5ESS - chains A and C of the 4 polymer chains in the assembly; structure by X-ray diffraction, 2.20 A resolution.

# Chain A (and C)
Molecule: 2-succinyl-5-enolpyruvyl-6-hydroxy-3-cyclohexene-1-carboxylate synthase
From: Mycobacterium tuberculosis (strain ATCC 25618 / H37Rv)
Notes: EC 2.2.1.9; chain C of this document is another copy of the same molecule, construct and numbering; everything in this record applies to it too
Reference sequence: P9WK11 (MEND_MYCTU); residues 1-554 here = UniProt positions 1-554
Amino-acid sequence (574 residues; row label = number of the first residue in the row; numbers below 1 keep their minus sign (Met-19 is residue -19)):
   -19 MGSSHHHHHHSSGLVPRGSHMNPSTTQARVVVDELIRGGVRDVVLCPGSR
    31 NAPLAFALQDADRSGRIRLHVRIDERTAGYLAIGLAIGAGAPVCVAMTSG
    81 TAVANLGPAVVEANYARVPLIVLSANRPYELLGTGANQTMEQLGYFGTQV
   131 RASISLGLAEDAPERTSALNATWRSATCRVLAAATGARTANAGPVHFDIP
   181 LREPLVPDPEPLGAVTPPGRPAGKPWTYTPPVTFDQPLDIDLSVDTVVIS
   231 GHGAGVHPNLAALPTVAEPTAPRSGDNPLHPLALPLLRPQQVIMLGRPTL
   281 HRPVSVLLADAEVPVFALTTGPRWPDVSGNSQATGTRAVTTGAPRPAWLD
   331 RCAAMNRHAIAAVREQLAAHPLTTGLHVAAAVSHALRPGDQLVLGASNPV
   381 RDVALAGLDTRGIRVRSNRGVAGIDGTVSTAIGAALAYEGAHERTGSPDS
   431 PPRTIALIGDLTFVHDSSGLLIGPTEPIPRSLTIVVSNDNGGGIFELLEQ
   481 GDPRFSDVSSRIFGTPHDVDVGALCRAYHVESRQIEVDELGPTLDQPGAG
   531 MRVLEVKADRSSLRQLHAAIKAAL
Disordered / not traced: -19 to 0, 479-480, 528 (chain C: -19 to 1, 184-193)
Differences from the reference sequence: initiating methionine (-19); expression tag (-18 to 0)
Ion coordination: Mg2+: Asp440, Asp469, Gly471 (together with diphosphate)
Ligand contacts:
  - diphosphate: Ser377, Asn378, Gly439, Asp440, Leu441, Thr442, Ser467, Asp469, Gly471, Gly472, Gly473
  - TOG (4-[3-[(4-azanyl-2-methyl-pyrimidin-5-yl)methyl]-4-methyl-5-[2-[oxidanyl(phosphonooxy)phosphoryl]oxyethyl]-1,3-thiazol-3 -ium-2-yl]-4-oxidanyl-butanoic acid): Pro27, Gly28, Glu55, Thr78, Thr81, Ala82, Asn85, Asn117, Gln118

# Chain A / chain C interface
Pairs across the interface (83; chain A residue first):
  Ala151(A) - Ser308(C)
  Ala151(A) - Gly309(C)
  Thr152(A) - Ser308(C)
  Ser155(A) - Gly309(C)
  Cys158(A) - Trp304(C)
  Arg159(A) - Trp304(C)  hydrogen bond (side chain-backbone)
  Arg159(A) - Asp306(C)  hydrogen bond (side chain-backbone)
  Ala162(A) - Trp304(C)  hydrophobic
  Ala167(A) - Gln216(C)  hydrogen bond (backbone-side chain)
  Arg168(A) - Phe214(C)
  Arg168(A) - Gln216(C)
  Arg168(A) - Thr299(C)  hydrogen bond (side chain-backbone)
  Arg168(A) - Thr300(C)
  Arg168(A) - Gly301(C)  hydrogen bond (side chain-backbone)
  Arg168(A) - Pro302(C)
  Arg168(A) - Trp304(C)
  Arg168(A) - Thr314(C)  hydrogen bond
  Arg168(A) - Gly315(C)  hydrogen bond (side chain-backbone)
  Thr169(A) - Phe214(C)
  Thr169(A) - Pro302(C)
  Arg200(A) - Asn310(C)  hydrogen bond (side chain-backbone)
  Arg200(A) - Ser311(C)  hydrogen bond (side chain-backbone)
  Arg200(A) - Gln312(C)
  Trp206(A) - Gly309(C)  hydrogen bond (side chain-backbone)
  Trp206(A) - Ser311(C)
  Trp206(A) - Gln312(C)
  Thr207(A) - Ser311(C)  hydrogen bond (side chain-backbone)
  Thr207(A) - Gln312(C)
  Thr207(A) - Thr314(C)
  Tyr208(A) - Gln312(C)  hydrogen bond (backbone-backbone)
  Tyr208(A) - Ala313(C)
  Tyr208(A) - Thr314(C)  hydrogen bond (backbone-backbone)
  Thr209(A) - Gln216(C)
  Thr209(A) - Thr314(C)  hydrogen bond
  Pro210(A) - Gln216(C)  hydrogen bond (backbone-side chain)
  Pro210(A) - Thr314(C)
  Val212(A) - Phe214(C)  hydrophobic
  Val212(A) - Asp215(C)
  Val212(A) - Gln216(C)
  Thr213(A) - Thr213(C)
  Thr213(A) - Phe214(C)
  Thr213(A) - Asp215(C)  hydrogen bond (backbone-backbone)
  Phe214(A) - Arg168(C)
  Phe214(A) - Val212(C)  hydrophobic
  Phe214(A) - Thr213(C)
  Phe214(A) - Phe214(C)  hydrophobic
  Asp215(A) - Val212(C)
  Asp215(A) - Thr213(C)  hydrogen bond (backbone-backbone)
  Gln216(A) - Arg168(C)  hydrogen bond
  Gln216(A) - Thr209(C)
  Gln216(A) - Pro210(C)  hydrogen bond (side chain-backbone)
  Gln216(A) - Pro211(C)
  Gln216(A) - Val212(C)
  Pro217(A) - Pro210(C)
  Ala291(A) - Ala151(C)  hydrophobic
  Thr299(A) - Arg168(C)  hydrogen bond
  Gly301(A) - Arg168(C)  hydrogen bond (backbone-side chain)
  Pro302(A) - Arg168(C)  hydrogen bond (backbone-side chain)
  Pro302(A) - Thr169(C)
  Arg303(A) - Arg168(C)  hydrogen bond (backbone-side chain)
  Trp304(A) - Arg159(C)  hydrogen bond (backbone-side chain)
  Trp304(A) - Ala162(C)  hydrophobic
  Trp304(A) - Arg168(C)
  Pro305(A) - Arg159(C)  hydrogen bond (backbone-side chain)
  Asp306(A) - Arg159(C)
  Gly309(A) - Ala151(C)
  Gly309(A) - Ser155(C)  hydrogen bond (backbone-side chain)
  Gly309(A) - Trp206(C)  hydrogen bond (backbone-side chain)
  Asn310(A) - Arg200(C)  hydrogen bond
  Asn310(A) - Trp206(C)
  Ser311(A) - Arg200(C)
  Ser311(A) - Trp206(C)
  Ser311(A) - Thr207(C)  hydrogen bond (backbone-side chain)
  Gln312(A) - Arg200(C)
  Gln312(A) - Trp206(C)
  Gln312(A) - Thr207(C)
  Gln312(A) - Tyr208(C)  hydrogen bond (backbone-backbone)
  Ala313(A) - Tyr208(C)
  Thr314(A) - Arg168(C)  hydrogen bond
  Thr314(A) - Tyr208(C)  hydrogen bond (backbone-backbone)
  Thr314(A) - Thr209(C)
  Thr314(A) - Pro210(C)
  Gly315(A) - Arg168(C)  hydrogen bond (backbone-side chain)
Other interface residues (no listed pair), chain A (40 interface residues in all): Thr128, Leu218, Ser308, Thr316
Other interface residues (no listed pair), chain C (39 interface residues in all): Gly127, Ala148, Pro217, Leu218, Arg303, Pro305, Thr316

# In short
Chain A and chain C form an interface of 40 and 39 residues respectively, with 33 hydrogen bonds. Polar
contacts include Arg159(A)-Trp304(C), Arg159(A)-Asp306(C) and Ala167(A)-Gln216(C). Bound to chain A:
diphosphate and compound TOG. Asp440(A), Asp469(A) and Gly471(A) coordinate Mg2+.
Both chains are 2-succinyl-5-enolpyruvyl-6-hydroxy-3-cyclohexene-1-carboxylate synthase (Mycobacterium
tuberculosis (strain ATCC 25618 / H37Rv)). Entry 5ESS (Crystal Structure of M. tuberculosis MenD bound to Mg2+
and covalent intermediate I (a ThDP and ...) was determined by X-ray diffraction (same publication as 5ERX,
5ERY, 5ESD, 5ESO and 5ESU).
